6JHC - chain A; structure by X-ray diffraction, 1.60 A resolution.

Chain A:
Name: Hydroxynitrile lyase
From: Chamberlinius hualienensis
UniProt: A0A0H5BR52 (A0A0H5BR52_9MYRI); residues 1-162 here correspond to UniProt positions 22-183 (UniProt number = residue number + 21)
Chain sequence (162 residues; numbered 1 to 162; the number before each row is that of its first residue):
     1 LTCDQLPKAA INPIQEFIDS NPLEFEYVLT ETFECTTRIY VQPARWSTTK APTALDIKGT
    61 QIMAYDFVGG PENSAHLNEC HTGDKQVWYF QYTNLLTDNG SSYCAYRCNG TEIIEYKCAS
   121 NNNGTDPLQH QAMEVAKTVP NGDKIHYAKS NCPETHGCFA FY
Disulfide bonds: C3-C108, C35-C152, C80-C158, C104-C118
Covalently attached groups: N-acetylglucosamine (NAG) linked to N109, N123
From the paper describing this entry:
  - self-association interface (contacts with another copy of this molecule); pairs are residue here / residue on that copy: H81-Y162
  - contacts within the chain: R38-Y40 (hydrogen bond), Y40-Y103 (hydrogen bond), R38-D56 (salt bridge), D56-K117 (salt bridge)
  - post-translational modification sites: N109, N123
  - catalytic residues: R38, D56, K117 (proposed by the authors, not directly observed)
  - catalytic residues: Y103
  - mutagenesis - R38A: abolished catalytic activity on (R)-MAN
  - mutagenesis - Y103F (150-fold): decreased catalytic activity
  - mutagenesis - Y103F: unchanged binding to benzaldehyde
  - mutagenesis - Y40F, D56E, Y103F, K117R: increased binding to (R)-MAN
  - mutagenesis - K117R: decreased binding to benzaldehyde
  - mutagenesis - Y40F, K117R: decreased catalytic activity on benzaldehyde
  - mutagenesis - Y40F, D56E: decreased catalytic activity on (R)-MAN
  - mutagenesis - Y40A, D56A, Y103A, K117A: abolished expression

Summary:
N-acetylglucosamine is covalently linked to N109 and N123. From the paper: catalytic residues R38, D56 and
K117 among others; Y40F, D56E and Y103F, among others, increase binding to (R)-MAN; 9 substitutions were
tested in all.
Chain A is Hydroxynitrile lyase (Chamberlinius hualienensis); the structure, Hydroxynitrile lyase from the
millipede, Chamberlinius hualienensis (ligand free), was determined by X-ray diffraction, deposited together
with 6KFA, 6KFB, 6KFC and 6KFD.
